9BNC - chains B and C of the 3 polymer chains in the assembly; structure by X-ray diffraction, 1.40 A resolution.

# Chain B (and C)
Molecule: Collagen alpha-1(XVIII) chain
Source organism: Homo sapiens
Notes: fragment: trimerization domain; chain C of this document is another copy of the same molecule, construct and numbering; everything in this record applies to it too
UniProt: P39060 (COIA1_HUMAN); residues -2 to 54 here correspond to UniProt positions 1440-1496 (UniProt number = residue number + 1442)
Amino-acid sequence (57 residues; numbered -2 to 54; the number before each row is that of its first residue; numbers below 1 keep their minus sign (Gly-2 is residue -2)):
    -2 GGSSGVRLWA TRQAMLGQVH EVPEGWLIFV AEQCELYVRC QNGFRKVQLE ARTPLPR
Construct notes: conflict Gly-1 (Ala1441 in P39060); engineered mutation Cys31 (Glu1473 in P39060), Cys37 (Val1479 in P39060)
Reported in the primary citation:
  - mutagenesis - E31C/V37C (51.1 +/- 0.03 degC): increased stability
  - mutagenesis - G22C/F26C: decreased expression

# How chain B and chain C interact
Inter-chain disulfides: Cys37(B)-Cys31(C)
Residue-residue contacts (52):
  Gly-2(B) with Arg4(C), hydrogen bond (backbone-side chain); Leu5(C), hydrogen bond (backbone-backbone); Trp6(C); Gln15(C)
  Gly-1(B) with Arg4(C); Leu5(C), hydrogen bond (backbone-backbone)
  Ser0(B) with Val3(C)
  Ser1(B) with Val3(C), hydrogen bond (backbone-backbone); Leu5(C)
  Gly2(B) with Val3(C)
  Arg9(B) with Pro53(C), hydrogen bond (side chain-backbone); Arg54(C)
  Met12(B) with Pro53(C), hydrophobic
  Leu13(B) with Pro53(C)
  Val16(B) with Pro53(C), hydrophobic
  Glu21(B) with Leu5(C); Phe26(C); Ala28(C)
  Gly22(B) with Val3(C); Leu5(C); Phe26(C)
  Leu24(B) with Leu24(C), hydrophobic
  Tyr34(B) with Pro53(C), hydrophobic; Arg54(C)
  Val35(B) with Phe26(C), hydrophobic; Leu33(C), hydrophobic; Leu46(C), hydrophobic
  Arg36(B) with Phe26(C)
  Cys37(B) with Cys31(C), disulfide; Arg49(C)
  Asn39(B) with Arg49(C), hydrogen bond (backbone-side chain)
  Gly40(B) with Thr50(C)
  Phe41(B) with Ala48(C); Arg49(C); Thr50(C), hydrogen bond (backbone-backbone); Pro51(C); Leu52(C); Pro53(C)
  Arg42(B) with Gln30(C), hydrogen bond (side chain-backbone); Cys31(C), hydrogen bond (side chain-backbone); Glu32(C); Leu46(C), hydrogen bond (side chain-backbone); Glu47(C), hydrogen bond (side chain-backbone); Arg49(C)
  Lys43(B) with Leu46(C); Glu47(C), hydrogen bond (backbone-backbone); Arg54(C)
  Val44(B) with Val44(C), hydrophobic; Gln45(C); Leu46(C), hydrophobic
  Gln45(B) with Gln45(C), hydrogen bond (backbone-backbone); Glu47(C), hydrogen bond

# In short
The chain B/chain C interface involves 23 residues from each chain, with 1 disulfide bond and 14 hydrogen
bonds. Polar contacts include Gly-2(B)-Arg4(C), Arg9(B)-Pro53(C) and Asn39(B)-Arg49(C). The paper reports that
E31C/V37C of chain B increase stability; G22C/F26C of chain B reduce expression.
Chain B and chain C are both Collagen alpha-1(XVIII) chain (Homo sapiens); the structure, Collagen XVIII
trimerization domain with introduced inter-chain disulfide bond, E31C-V37C, was determined by X-ray
diffraction (same publication as 9BNB, 9BND, 9BNE, 9BNF and 9BNG).
